3S68 - chain A; structure by X-ray diffraction, 1.85 A resolution.

[Chain A]
Name: Catechol O-methyltransferase
Organism: Rattus norvegicus
Notes: EC 2.1.1.6; fragment: soluble form, residues 44-264
UniProtKB: P22734 (COMT_RAT); residues 1-221 here correspond to UniProt positions 44-264 (UniProt number = residue number + 43)
Amino-acid sequence (221 residues; each row starts with the number of its first residue):
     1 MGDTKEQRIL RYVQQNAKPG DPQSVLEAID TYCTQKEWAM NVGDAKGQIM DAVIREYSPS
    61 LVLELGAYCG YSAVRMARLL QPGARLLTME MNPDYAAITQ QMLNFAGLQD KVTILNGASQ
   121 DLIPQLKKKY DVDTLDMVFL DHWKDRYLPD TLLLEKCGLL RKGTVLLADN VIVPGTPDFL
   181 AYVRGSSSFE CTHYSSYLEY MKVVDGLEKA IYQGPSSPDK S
Unresolved in the structure: 1-2, 216-221
Metal / ion sites: Mg2+: Asp141, Asp169, Asn170 (together with Tolcapone)
Ligand contacts:
  - S-adenosylmethionine (SAM): Met40, Asn41, Val42, Glu64, Gly66, Ala67, Tyr68, Tyr71, Ser72, Met89, Glu90, Met91, Asn92, Tyr95, Gly117, Ala118, Ser119, Gln120, Phe139, Asp141, His142, Trp143, Lys144, Arg146
  - Tolcapone (TCW): Trp38, Met40, Lys46, Asp141, His142, Trp143, Lys144, Asp169, Asn170, Pro174, Leu198, Glu199

[Overview]
Chain A binds Tolcapone and S-adenosylmethionine. The Mg2+ site is built by Asp141, Asp169 and Asn170.
Chain A is Catechol O-methyltransferase (Rattus norvegicus); the structure, Rat COMT in complex with SAM and
Tolcapone at 1.85A, P3221, Rfree=22.0, was determined by X-ray diffraction together with 3R6T, 3U81, 3NWB and
3NWE from the same study.
